4U4V - chain A; structure by X-ray diffraction, 2.35 A resolution.

Chain A:
Molecule: Nitrate/nitrite transporter NarK
Organism: Escherichia coli str. K-12 substr. MG1655
UniProt: P10903 (NARK_ECOLI); residue numbers follow UniProt; this construct covers 1-463
Amino-acid sequence (475 residues; each row starts with the number of its first residue):
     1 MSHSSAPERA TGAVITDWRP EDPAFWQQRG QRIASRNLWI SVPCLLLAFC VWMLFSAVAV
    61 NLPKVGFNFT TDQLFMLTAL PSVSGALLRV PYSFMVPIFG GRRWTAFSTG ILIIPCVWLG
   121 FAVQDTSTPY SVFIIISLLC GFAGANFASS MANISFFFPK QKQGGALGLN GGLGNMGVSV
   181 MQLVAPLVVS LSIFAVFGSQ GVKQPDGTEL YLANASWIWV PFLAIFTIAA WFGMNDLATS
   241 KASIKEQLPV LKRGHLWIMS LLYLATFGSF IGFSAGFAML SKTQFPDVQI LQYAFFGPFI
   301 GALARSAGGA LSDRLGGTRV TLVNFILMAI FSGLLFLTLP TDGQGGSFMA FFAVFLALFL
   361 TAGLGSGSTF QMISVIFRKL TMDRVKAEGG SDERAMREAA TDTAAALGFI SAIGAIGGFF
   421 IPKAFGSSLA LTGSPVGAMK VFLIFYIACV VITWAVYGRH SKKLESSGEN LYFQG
Not modelled in the structure: 1-12, 240-247, 343, 464-475
Construct notes: expression tag (464-475)
Metal / ion sites: Ni2+: His-255, His-460
UniProt features mapped onto this chain:
  - binding site (nitrate): Arg-89, Asn-175, Tyr-263, Ser-411
  - binding site (nitrite): Arg-89, Tyr-263
  - site: Arg-305 (Important for activity)
  - mutagenesis: Arg-89 (R89K: Decreases nitrate uptake activity), Phe-147 (F147A: Decreases nitrate uptake activity), Tyr-263 (Y263F: Abolishes nitrate uptake activity), Phe-267 (F267A: Decreases nitrate uptake activity), Gly-268 (G268A: Abolishes nitrate uptake activity), Arg-305 (R305K: Abolishes nitrate uptake activity), Gly-363 (G363A: Abolishes nitrate uptake activity; when associated with A-365 and A-367), Gly-365 (G365A: Abolishes nitrate uptake activity; when associated with A-363 and A-367), Gly-367 (G367A: Abolishes nitrate uptake activity; when associated with A-363 and A-365), Gly-408 (G408A: Abolishes nitrate uptake activity), Gly-418 (G418A: Abolishes nitrate uptake activity)

In short:
His-255 and His-460 form the Ni2+ site. Curated annotation (UniProt) lists 4 nitrate-binding residues,
nitrite-binding residues Arg-89 and Tyr-263 and 11 mutagenesis sites.
Chain A is Nitrate/nitrite transporter NarK (Escherichia coli str. K-12 substr. MG1655); the structure,
Structure of a nitrate/nitrite antiporter NarK in apo inward-open state, was determined by X-ray diffraction,
deposited together with 4U4T and 4U4W.
